Entry 8FA1 (electron microscopy, 2.51 A resolution); this record covers chains A and B of the 6 polymer chains in the assembly.

Chain A (and B):
Protein: Ferritin, Dps family protein and Spike protein S2' chimera
From: Nostoc punctiforme PCC 73102
Notes: chain B of this document is another copy of the same molecule, construct and numbering; everything in this record applies to it too
UniProt: chimeric construct of B2J981, A0A8B6RKS7: residues 741-915 from B2J981 (B2J981_NOSP7) positions 4-178 (UniProt number = residue number - 737); residues 917-988 from A0A8B6RKS7 positions 806-877 (UniProt number = residue number - 111)
Sequence (257 residues; each row starts with the number of its first residue):
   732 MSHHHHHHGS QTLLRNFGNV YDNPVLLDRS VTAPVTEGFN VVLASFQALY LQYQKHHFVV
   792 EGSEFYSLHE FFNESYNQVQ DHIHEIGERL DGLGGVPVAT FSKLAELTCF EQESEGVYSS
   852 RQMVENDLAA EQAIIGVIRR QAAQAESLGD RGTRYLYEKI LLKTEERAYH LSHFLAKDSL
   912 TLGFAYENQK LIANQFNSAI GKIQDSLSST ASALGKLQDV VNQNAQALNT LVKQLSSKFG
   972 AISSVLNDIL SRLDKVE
Not modelled in the structure: 732-917
Differences from the reference sequence: initiating methionine (732); expression tag (733-740); conflict Ser741 (Thr4 in B2J981); linker (916); engineered mutation Lys969 (Asn858 in A0A8B6RKS7)
From the paper describing this entry:
  - self-association interface (contacts with another copy of this molecule); pairs are residue here / residue on that copy: Lys969-Phe970
  - mutagenesis - N969K: decreased stability (proposed by the authors, not directly observed)

Chain A / chain B interface:
Pairs across the interface - 32 pairs, chain A then chain B:
  Gln920(A) - Asn919(B)
  Gln920(A) - Gln920(B)
  Ile923(A) - Ile923(B)  hydrophobic
  Phe927(A) - Gln926(B)
  Phe927(A) - Phe927(B)  hydrophobic
  Phe927(A) - Ala930(B)  hydrophobic
  Ile931(A) - Ala930(B)  hydrophobic
  Ile934(A) - Ile934(B)  hydrophobic
  Leu938(A) - Ser937(B)
  Leu945(A) - Ala944(B)  hydrophobic
  Leu945(A) - Leu948(B)  hydrophobic
  Leu948(A) - Leu948(B)  hydrophobic
  Val952(A) - Leu948(B)  hydrophobic
  Val952(A) - Val951(B)  hydrophobic
  Val952(A) - Val952(B)  hydrophobic
  Ala956(A) - Asn955(B)
  Leu959(A) - Leu959(B)  hydrophobic
  Leu959(A) - Leu962(B)  hydrophobic
  Leu966(A) - Leu966(B)  hydrophobic
  Phe970(A) - Leu966(B)  hydrophobic
  Phe970(A) - Lys969(B)
  Phe970(A) - Phe970(B)  hydrophobic
  Phe970(A) - Ile973(B)  hydrophobic
  Ile973(A) - Ile973(B)  hydrophobic
  Leu977(A) - Val976(B)  hydrophobic
  Leu977(A) - Ile980(B)  hydrophobic
  Leu981(A) - Ile980(B)  hydrophobic
  Leu984(A) - Arg983(B)  hydrogen bond (backbone-side chain)
  Leu984(A) - Leu984(B)  hydrophobic
  Asp985(A) - Arg983(B)  salt bridge
  Glu988(A) - Arg983(B)  salt bridge
  Glu988(A) - Val987(B)
Also at the interface, not in a pair above, chain A (21 interface residues in all): Thr941, Ile980
Also at the interface, not in a pair above, chain B (28 interface residues in all): Thr941, Leu945, Ala958, Leu977

Overview:
Chain A and chain B form an interface of 21 and 28 residues respectively; the contacts include 1 hydrogen bond
and 2 salt bridges. Among the polar pairs are Asp985(A)-Arg983(B), Glu988(A)-Arg983(B) and
Leu984(A)-Arg983(B). The paper reports that N969K of chain A reduces stability; a self-association interface
involving Lys969(A).
Both chains are Ferritin, Dps family protein and Spike protein S2' chimera (Nostoc punctiforme PCC 73102).
Entry 8FA1 (Cryo-EM structure of the SARS-CoV-2 HR1HR2 fusion core complex with N969K mutation) was determined
by electron microscopy together with 8FA2 and 7TIK from the same study.
